Entry 6WER (X-ray diffraction, 3.96 A resolution); this record covers chains A and D of the 6 polymer chains in the assembly.

Chain A:
Molecule: Non-structural protein 1
Source organism: Dengue virus 2
Reference sequence: D0EPS0 (D0EPS0_9FLAV); residues 0-352 here correspond to UniProt positions 775-1127 (UniProt number = residue number + 775)
Chain sequence (376 residues; numbered -23 to 352; the number before each row is that of its first residue; numbers below 1 keep their minus sign (Ala-23 is residue -23)):
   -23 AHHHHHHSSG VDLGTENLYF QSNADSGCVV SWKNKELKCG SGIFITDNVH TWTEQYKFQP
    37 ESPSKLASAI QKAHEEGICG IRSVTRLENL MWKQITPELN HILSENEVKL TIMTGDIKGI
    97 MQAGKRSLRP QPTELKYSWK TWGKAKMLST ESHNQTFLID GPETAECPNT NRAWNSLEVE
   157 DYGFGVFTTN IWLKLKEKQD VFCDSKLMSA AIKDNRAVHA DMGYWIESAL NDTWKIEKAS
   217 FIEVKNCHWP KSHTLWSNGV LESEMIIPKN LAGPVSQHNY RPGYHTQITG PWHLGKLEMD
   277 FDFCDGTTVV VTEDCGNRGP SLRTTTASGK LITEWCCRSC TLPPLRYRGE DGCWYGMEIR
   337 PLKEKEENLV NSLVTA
Unresolved in the structure: -23 to 0, 108-129, 159-163, 350-352
Construct notes: expression tag (-23 to -1)
Cystine bridges: Cys4-Cys15, Cys55-Cys143, Cys179-Cys223, Cys280-Cys329, Cys291-Cys312, Cys313-Cys316
Glycans and other covalent adducts: N-acetylglucosamine (NAG) linked to Asn207
Reported in the primary citation:
  - mutagenesis - W115A/W118A/G119A: decreased binding to cell surface

Chain D:
Molecule: 2B7 Fab light chain
Source organism: Mus musculus
Notes: antibody fragment or engineered binder
Chain sequence (238 residues; each row starts with the number of its first residue; numbers below 1 keep their minus sign (Met-19 is residue -19)):
   -19 METDTLLLWV LLLWVPGSTG NIVLTQSPAS LAVSLGQRAT ISCRASESVD SYGYSFMHWY
    41 QQKPGQPPKV LIYLASNLES GVPARFSGSG SRTDFTLTID PVEADDAATY YCQQNNENPL
   101 TFGAGTKLEL KRADAAPTVS IFPPSSEQLT SGGASVVCFL NNFYPKDINV KWKIDGSERQ
   161 NGVLNSWTDQ DSKDSTYSMS STLTLTKDEY ERHNSYTCEA THKTSTSPIV KSFNRNEC
Unresolved in the structure: -19 to 0, 216-218
Cystine bridges: Cys23-Cys92, Cys138-Cys198

How chain A and chain D interact:
Contacting residue pairs (13):
  His269(A) with Tyr32(D), hydrogen bond
  Leu270(A) with Tyr32(D)
  Arg299(A) with Tyr32(D)
  Ala303(A) with Tyr34(D), hydrophobic; Phe36(D)
  Ser304(A) with Tyr53(D)
  Glu326(A) with Asn98(D), hydrogen bond
  Asp327(A) with Tyr32(D), hydrogen bond
  Trp330(A) with Tyr32(D)
  Glu343(A) with Tyr34(D)
  Asn344(A) with Tyr34(D), hydrogen bond (backbone-side chain)
  Val346(A) with Tyr32(D), hydrophobic
  Asn347(A) with Tyr32(D)
Other interface residues (no listed pair), chain A (13 interface residues in all): Leu345
Other interface residues (no listed pair), chain D (6 interface residues in all): Leu54

In short:
The interface between chain A and chain D involves 13 residues on one side and 6 on the other; the contacts
include 4 hydrogen bonds. Polar pairs include His269(A)-Tyr32(D), Glu326(A)-Asn98(D) and Asp327(A)-Tyr32(D).
N-acetylglucosamine is covalently linked to Asn207(A). From the paper: W115A/W118A/G119A of chain A reduce
binding to cell surface.
Chain A is Non-structural protein 1 (Dengue virus 2) and chain D is 2B7 Fab light chain (Mus musculus); the
structure, DENV2 NS1 in complex with neutralizing 2B7 Fab fragment, was determined by X-ray diffraction (same
publication as 6WEQ and 7K93).
